PDB entry 6BD0 | X-ray diffraction, 1.45 A resolution | chains A and B of the 3 polymer chains in the assembly

# Chain A
Name: Ribosomal protein 3/homing endonuclease-like protein fusion
Organism: Ophiostoma novo-ulmi subsp. americana
UniProt: Q4VWW5 (Q4VWW5_OPHNO); residues 5-303 here correspond to UniProt positions 417-715 (UniProt number = residue number + 412)
Sequence (300 residues; row label = number of the first residue in the row):
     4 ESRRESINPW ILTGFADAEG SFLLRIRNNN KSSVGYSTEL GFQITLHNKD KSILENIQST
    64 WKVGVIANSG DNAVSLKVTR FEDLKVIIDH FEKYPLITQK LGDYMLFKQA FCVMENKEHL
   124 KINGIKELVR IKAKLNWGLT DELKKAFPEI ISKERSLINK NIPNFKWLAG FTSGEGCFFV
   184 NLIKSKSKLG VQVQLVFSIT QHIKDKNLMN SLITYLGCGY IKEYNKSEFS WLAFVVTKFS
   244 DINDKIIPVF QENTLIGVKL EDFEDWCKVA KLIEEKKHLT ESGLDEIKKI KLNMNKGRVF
Construct notes: expression tag (4); engineered mutation Tyr-227 (Lys639 in Q4VWW5), Ala-236 (Asp648 in Q4VWW5)
Bound ions: Ca2+ site 1: Ala-21, Glu-178 (shared with DC14(B) of chain B; 1 residue of chain C); Ca2+ site 2: Glu-22, Gly-177 (shared with DA15(B) of chain B; 1 residue of chain C); Ca2+ site 3 near Asp-268 (its only coordinating residue here)

# Chain B
Molecule: 25-nt DNA strand
Sequence (25 nucleotides; numbered 1 to 25; the number before each row is that of its first residue):
     1 CTTTCCACTT ATTCAACCTT TTACC
Bound ions: Ca2+ site 1: DC14 (shared with Ala-21(A), Glu-178(A) of chain A; 1 residue of chain C); Ca2+ site 2: DA15 (shared with Glu-22(A), Gly-177(A) of chain A; 1 residue of chain C)

# How chain A and chain B interact
Pairs across the interface - 59 pairs, chain A then chain B:
  Glu-22(A) / DA15(B)  phosphate contact
  Arg-28(A) / DC5(B)  base contact
  Asn-32(A) / DT2(B)  base contact
  Lys-34(A) / DC1(B)  sugar contact
  Lys-34(A) / DT2(B)  base contact
  Ser-35(A) / DT2(B)  phosphate contact
  Ser-36(A) / DC1(B)  sugar contact
  Ser-36(A) / DT2(B)  hydrogen bond to the phosphate
  Ser-40(A) / DT3(B)  base contact
  Thr-41(A) / DT4(B)  base contact
  Glu-42(A) / DT4(B)  base contact
  Glu-42(A) / DC5(B)  hydrogen bond to the base
  Val-68(A) / DC5(B)  phosphate contact
  Val-68(A) / DC6(B)  phosphate contact
  Ala-70(A) / DA7(B)  phosphate contact
  Asn-71(A) / DC8(B)  base contact
  Ser-72(A) / DT9(B)  hydrogen bond to the base
  Gly-73(A) / DT9(B)  base contact
  Lys-80(A) / DA7(B)  base contact
  Thr-82(A) / DT4(B)  phosphate contact
  Arg-83(A) / DT4(B)  hydrogen bond to the phosphate
  Arg-83(A) / DC5(B)  salt bridge to the phosphate
  Phe-84(A) / DT4(B)  hydrogen bond to the phosphate
  His-122(A) / DT3(B)  salt bridge to the phosphate
  Leu-123(A) / DT2(B)  phosphate contact
  Gly-177(A) / DA15(B)  phosphate contact
  Glu-178(A) / DC14(B)  phosphate contact
  Glu-178(A) / DA15(B)  phosphate contact
  Gly-179(A) / DA15(B)  sugar contact
  Gly-179(A) / DA16(B)  phosphate contact
  Cys-180(A) / DA15(B)  sugar contact
  Cys-180(A) / DA16(B)  phosphate contact
  Phe-182(A) / DC17(B)  phosphate contact
  Phe-182(A) / DC18(B)  phosphate contact
  Asn-184(A) / DC18(B)  base contact
  Asn-184(A) / DT19(B)  hydrogen bond to the base
  Ile-186(A) / DT20(B)  base contact
  Lys-187(A) / DT20(B)  base contact
  Thr-203(A) / DC14(B)  sugar contact
  Thr-203(A) / DA15(B)  hydrogen bond to the base
  Gln-204(A) / DC14(B)  phosphate contact
  His-205(A) / DT13(B)  phosphate contact
  His-205(A) / DC14(B)  hydrogen bond to the phosphate
  Lys-229(A) / DT13(B)  hydrogen bond to the base
  Phe-232(A) / DT12(B)  phosphate contact
  Phe-232(A) / DT13(B)  phosphate contact
  Trp-234(A) / DT13(B)  base contact
  Trp-234(A) / DC14(B)  base contact
  Trp-234(A) / DA15(B)  base contact
  Lys-262(A) / DA15(B)  phosphate contact
  Lys-262(A) / DA16(B)  salt bridge to the phosphate
  Lys-294(A) / DC17(B)  phosphate contact
  Lys-294(A) / DC18(B)  salt bridge to the phosphate
  Met-297(A) / DC17(B)  phosphate contact
  Asn-298(A) / DA16(B)  phosphate contact
  Asn-298(A) / DC17(B)  hydrogen bond to the phosphate
  Lys-299(A) / DA16(B)  sugar contact
  Lys-299(A) / DC17(B)  hydrogen bond to the phosphate
  Gly-300(A) / DC17(B)  phosphate contact
Other interface residues (no listed pair), chain A (46 interface residues in all): Arg-30, Lys-120, Trp-140, Phe-181, Leu-185, Tyr-227
Other interface residues (no listed pair), chain B (20 interface residues in all): DA11, DT21

# In short
Chain A and chain B form an interface of 46 and 20 residues respectively; the contacts include 11 hydrogen
bonds and 4 salt bridges. Polar contacts include Glu-42(A)/DC5(B), Ser-72(A)/DT9(B) and Asn-184(A)/DT19(B).
Ala-21(A), Glu-178(A) and DC14(B) form the Ca2+ site 1.
Chain A is Ribosomal protein 3/homing endonuclease-like protein fusion (Ophiostoma novo-ulmi subsp. americana)
and chain B is a 25-nt DNA strand; the structure, I-OnuI K227Y, D236A bound to cognate substrate (pre-cleavage
complex), was determined by X-ray diffraction.
